3OYB - chains A and B of the 4 polymer chains in the assembly; structure by X-ray diffraction, 2.54 A resolution.

Chain A (and B):
Protein: PFV integrase
Source organism: Human spumaretrovirus
Notes: chain B of this document is another copy of the same molecule, construct and numbering; everything in this record applies to it too
UniProtKB: P14350 (POL_FOAMV); residues 1-392 here correspond to UniProt positions 752-1143 (UniProt number = residue number + 751)
Sequence (395 residues; row label = number of the first residue in the row; numbers below 1 keep their minus sign (Gly-2 is residue -2)):
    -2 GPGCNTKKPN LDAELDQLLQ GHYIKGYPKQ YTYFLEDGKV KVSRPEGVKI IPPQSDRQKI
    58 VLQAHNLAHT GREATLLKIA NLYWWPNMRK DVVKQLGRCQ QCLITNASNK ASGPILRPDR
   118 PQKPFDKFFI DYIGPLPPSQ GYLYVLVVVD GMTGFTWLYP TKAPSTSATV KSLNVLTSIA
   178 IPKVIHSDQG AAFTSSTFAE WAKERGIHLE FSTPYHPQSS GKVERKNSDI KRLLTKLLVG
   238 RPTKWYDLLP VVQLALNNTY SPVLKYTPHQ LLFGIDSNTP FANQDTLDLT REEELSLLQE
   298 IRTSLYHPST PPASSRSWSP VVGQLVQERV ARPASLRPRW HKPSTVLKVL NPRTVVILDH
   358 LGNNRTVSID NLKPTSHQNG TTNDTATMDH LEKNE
Unresolved in the structure: -2 to 7, 376-392 (chain B: -2 to 115, 300-392)
Sequence notes: expression tag (-2 to 0); variant Ser217 (Gly968 in P14350), Gly218 (Ser969 in P14350)
UniProt features mapped onto this chain:
  - binding site (Mg(2+)): Asp123, Asp185
Bound ions: Zn2+: His62, His66, Cys96, Cys99; Mg2+ site 1: Asp128, Asp185 (together with magnesium); Mg2+ site 2: Asp128, Glu221 (together with magnesium)
Residues lining bound ligands: magnesium (ZZX; (6S)-2-(3-chloro-4-fluorobenzyl)-8-ethyl-10-hydroxy-N,6-dimethyl-1,9-dioxo-1,2,6,7,8,9-hexahydropyrazino[1',2':1,5]pyrrolo[2,3-d]pyridazine-4-carboxamide): Asp128, Tyr129, Asp185, Gln186, Gly187, Tyr212, Pro214, Gln215, Glu221
What the authors report for this chain:
  - Mg2+ coordination: Asp128, Asp185, Glu221
  - catalytic residues: Asp128, Asp185, Glu221
  - binding site for magnesium: Gly187, Tyr212, Pro214
  - conformationally variable residues (loop rearrangement, side-chain flip): Tyr212, Ala328
  - contacts within the chain: Ser209-Ser217, Asp128-Asn224 (hydrogen bond), Tyr212-Ala328
  - mutagenesis - S217H (Kd 200 nM): decreased binding to magnesium
  - mutagenesis - N224H (Kd 25 nM): unchanged binding to magnesium
  - mutagenesis - S217Q, N224H: decreased catalytic activity
  - mutagenesis - S217H: increased catalytic activity

How chain A and chain B interact:
Pairs across the interface (62; chain A residue first):
  Lys120(A) - Ile272(B)
  Pro121(A) - Ile272(B)
  Phe122(A) - Phe270(B)  hydrophobic
  Phe122(A) - Asn275(B)  hydrogen bond (backbone-side chain)
  Asn171(A) - Pro247(B)
  Thr174(A) - Leu251(B)
  Ser175(A) - Pro247(B)
  Ser175(A) - Gln250(B)
  Ser175(A) - Leu251(B)
  Ile176(A) - Phe152(B)
  Ile176(A) - Trp154(B)
  Ile176(A) - Phe270(B)  hydrophobic
  Ala177(A) - Leu251(B)  hydrophobic
  Ile178(A) - Leu251(B)  hydrophobic
  Ile178(A) - Asn275(B)  hydrogen bond (backbone-side chain)
  Ile178(A) - Thr276(B)
  Pro179(A) - Asn275(B)
  Lys180(A) - Asn275(B)  hydrogen bond
  Pro247(A) - Ser175(B)
  Gln250(A) - Ser175(B)  hydrogen bond (side chain-backbone)
  Gln250(A) - Ile176(B)
  Leu251(A) - Thr174(B)
  Leu251(A) - Ser175(B)
  Leu251(A) - Ile178(B)  hydrophobic
  His266(A) - Phe122(B)
  Leu269(A) - Leu269(B)
  Leu269(A) - Phe270(B)
  Phe270(A) - Phe122(B)  hydrophobic
  Phe270(A) - Leu269(B)
  Phe270(A) - Phe270(B)  hydrophobic
  Ile272(A) - Lys120(B)
  Ile272(A) - Phe122(B)
  Ser274(A) - Phe122(B)
  Ser274(A) - Ala177(B)
  Ser274(A) - Ile178(B)  hydrogen bond (side chain-backbone)
  Asn275(A) - Ile178(B)  hydrogen bond (backbone-backbone)
  Asn275(A) - Pro179(B)  hydrogen bond (side chain-backbone)
  Asn275(A) - Lys180(B)
  Asn275(A) - Arg202(B)
  Asn275(A) - Gly203(B)  hydrogen bond (side chain-backbone)
  Thr283(A) - Lys120(B)  hydrogen bond (backbone-side chain)
  Leu284(A) - Arg117(B)
  Leu284(A) - Pro118(B)
  Leu284(A) - Lys120(B)
  Leu286(A) - Pro118(B)
  Leu286(A) - Lys120(B)  hydrogen bond (backbone-side chain)
  Thr287(A) - Lys120(B)
  Arg288(A) - Lys120(B)
  Arg288(A) - Pro121(B)
  Arg288(A) - Met149(B)
  Arg288(A) - Leu268(B)  hydrogen bond (side chain-backbone)
  Arg288(A) - Leu269(B)  hydrogen bond (side chain-backbone)
  Glu289(A) - Tyr263(B)
  Glu291(A) - Lys120(B)  salt bridge
  Leu292(A) - Gln267(B)
  Leu292(A) - Leu268(B)
  Leu292(A) - Gly271(B)
  Leu295(A) - Phe270(B)
  Gln296(A) - Gly271(B)
  Arg299(A) - Phe270(B)  hydrogen bond (side chain-backbone)
  Arg299(A) - Gly271(B)
  Arg299(A) - Ile272(B)
Also at the interface, not in a pair above, chain A (36 interface residues in all): Phe152, Trp154, Asp273, Thr276, Asp285
Also at the interface, not in a pair above, chain B (32 interface residues in all): Gln119, Ile204, His266

Overview:
36 residues of chain A and 32 residues of chain B are in contact; the contacts include 13 hydrogen bonds and 1
salt bridge. Polar pairs include Glu291(A)-Lys120(B), Phe122(A)-Asn275(B) and Ile178(A)-Asn275(B). Chain A
binds magnesium. From the paper: catalytic residues Asp128(A), Asp185(A) and Glu221(A); S217Q and N224H of
chain A reduce catalytic activity.
Chain A and chain B are both PFV integrase (Human spumaretrovirus); the structure, Crystal structure of the
Prototype Foamy Virus (PFV) intasome in complex with magnesium and the INSTI ..., was determined by X-ray
diffraction, deposited together with 3OYA, 3OYC, 3OYD, 3OYE, 3OYF, 3OYG and 4 further entries.
